5HVP - chains B and C of the 3 polymer chains in the assembly; structure by X-ray diffraction, 2.00 A resolution.

[Chain B]
Molecule: HIV-1 protease
From: Human immunodeficiency virus 1
UniProt: Q9WFL7 (Q9WFL7_9HIV1); residues 201-299 here correspond to UniProt positions 24-122 (UniProt number = residue number - 177)
Sequence (99 residues; row label = number of the first residue in the row):
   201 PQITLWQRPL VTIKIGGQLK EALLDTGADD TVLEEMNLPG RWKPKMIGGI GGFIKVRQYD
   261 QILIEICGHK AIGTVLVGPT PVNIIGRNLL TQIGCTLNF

[Chain C]
Molecule: Acetyl-*pepstatin
Sequence (6 residues; each row starts with the number of its first residue):
     1 XVVXAX
Modified / non-standard residues: ACE (acetyl group) at position 1; STA (statine) at position 4; STA (statine) at position 6

[How chain B and chain C interact]
Contacting residue pairs (32):
  Arg208(B) - STA_6(C)
  Leu223(B) - STA_4(C)
  Asp225(B) - STA_4(C)
  Gly227(B) - Val2(C)
  Gly227(B) - Val3(C)
  Gly227(B) - STA_4(C)  hydrogen bond (backbone-backbone)
  Gly227(B) - Ala5(C)
  Ala228(B) - Val2(C)
  Ala228(B) - Val3(C)  hydrophobic
  Ala228(B) - STA_4(C)
  Ala228(B) - Ala5(C)
  Asp229(B) - ACE_1(C)
  Asp229(B) - Val2(C)  hydrogen bond (backbone-backbone)
  Asp229(B) - Ala5(C)  hydrogen bond (backbone-backbone)
  Asp229(B) - STA_6(C)
  Asp230(B) - Val3(C)
  Asp230(B) - STA_6(C)
  Lys245(B) - STA_6(C)  hydrogen bond (side chain-backbone)
  Ile247(B) - ACE_1(C)
  Ile247(B) - STA_6(C)
  Gly248(B) - ACE_1(C)  hydrogen bond (backbone-backbone)
  Gly248(B) - Val2(C)
  Gly248(B) - Val3(C)  hydrogen bond (backbone-backbone)
  Gly248(B) - Ala5(C)
  Gly248(B) - STA_6(C)  hydrogen bond (backbone-backbone)
  Gly249(B) - Val3(C)
  Gly249(B) - STA_4(C)
  Ile250(B) - Val3(C)  hydrophobic
  Ile250(B) - STA_4(C)
  Pro281(B) - STA_6(C)
  Val282(B) - STA_4(C)
  Ile284(B) - STA_4(C)
Interface residues without a listed pair, chain B (17 interface residues in all): Val232, Met246

[In short]
The interface between chain B and chain C involves 17 residues on one side and 6 on the other; the contacts
include 7 hydrogen bonds. Polar pairs include Lys245(B)-STA_6(C), Gly227(B)-STA_4(C) and Asp229(B)-Val2(C).
Chain B is HIV-1 protease (Human immunodeficiency virus 1) and chain C is Acetyl-*pepstatin; the structure,
Crystallographic analysis of a complex between human immunodeficiency virus type 1 protease and
acetyl-pepstatin at 2.0-angstroms ..., was determined by X-ray diffraction.
